Entry 7ABR (electron microscopy, 3.70 A resolution); this record covers chains C and D of the 7 polymer chains in the assembly.

# Chain C (and D)
Name: Negative regulator of genetic competence ClpC/MecB
Source organism: Bacillus subtilis (strain 168)
Notes: chain D of this document is another copy of the same molecule, construct and numbering; everything in this record applies to it too
UniProt: P37571 (CLPC_BACSU); residue numbers follow UniProt; this construct covers 1-810
Sequence (818 residues; numbered 1 to 818; the number before each row is that of its first residue):
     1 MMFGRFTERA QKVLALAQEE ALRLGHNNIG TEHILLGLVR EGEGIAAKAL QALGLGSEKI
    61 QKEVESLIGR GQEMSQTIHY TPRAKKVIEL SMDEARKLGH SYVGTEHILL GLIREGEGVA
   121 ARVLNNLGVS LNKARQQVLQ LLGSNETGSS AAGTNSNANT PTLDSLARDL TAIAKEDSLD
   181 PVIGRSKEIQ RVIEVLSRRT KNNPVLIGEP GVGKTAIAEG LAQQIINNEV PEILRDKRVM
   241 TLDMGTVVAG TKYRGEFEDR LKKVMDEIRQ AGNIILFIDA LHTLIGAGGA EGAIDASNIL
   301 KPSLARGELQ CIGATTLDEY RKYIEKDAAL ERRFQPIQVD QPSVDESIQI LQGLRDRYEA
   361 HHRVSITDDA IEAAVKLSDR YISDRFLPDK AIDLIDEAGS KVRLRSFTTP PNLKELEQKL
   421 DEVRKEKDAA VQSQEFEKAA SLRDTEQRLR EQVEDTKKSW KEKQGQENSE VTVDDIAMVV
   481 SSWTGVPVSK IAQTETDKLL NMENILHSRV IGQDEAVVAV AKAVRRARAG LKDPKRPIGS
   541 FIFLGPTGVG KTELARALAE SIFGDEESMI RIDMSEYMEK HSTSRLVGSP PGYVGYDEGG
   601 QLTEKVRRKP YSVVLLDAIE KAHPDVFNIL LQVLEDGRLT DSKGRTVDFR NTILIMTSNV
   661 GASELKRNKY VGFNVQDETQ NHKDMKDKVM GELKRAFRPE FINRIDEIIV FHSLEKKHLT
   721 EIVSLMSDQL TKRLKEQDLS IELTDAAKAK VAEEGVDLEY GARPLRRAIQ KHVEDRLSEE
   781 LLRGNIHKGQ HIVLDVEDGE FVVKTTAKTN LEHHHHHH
Unresolved in the structure: 1-157, 409-461, 665-682, 807-818 (chain D: 1-157, 408-460, 668-678, 808-818)
Construct notes: engineered mutation Ala-280 (Glu in P37571), Ala-618 (Glu in P37571); expression tag (811-818)
Residues lining bound ligands:
  - ATP (adenosine-5'-triphosphate), molecule 1: Asp-180, Pro-181, Val-182, Ile-183, Arg-185, Glu-209, Pro-210, Gly-211, Val-212, Gly-213, Lys-214, Thr-215, Ala-216, Ile-350, Leu-354, Tyr-358, Pro-388, Ile-392
  - ATP, molecule 2: Thr-200, Lys-201, Arg-332, Arg-333
  - ATP, molecule 3: Arg-509, Val-510, Ile-511, Gln-513, Pro-546, Thr-547, Gly-548, Val-549, Gly-550, Lys-551, Thr-552, Glu-553, Arg-556, Asn-659, Leu-714, Ile-722, Leu-725, Met-726, Gly-761, Ala-762, Arg-763
  - ATP, molecule 4: Glu-635, Glu-700, Arg-704
Swiss-Prot annotation at these positions:
  - binding site (ATP): Gly-208 to Thr-215, Gly-545 to Thr-552
Reported in the primary citation:
  - binding site for ATP: Arg-332, Arg-333, Arg-704
  - mutagenesis - E280A/E618A: abolished catalytic activity on ATP (citing earlier work)

# Interface between chain C and chain D
Contacting residue pairs (135; chain C residue first):
  Arg-191(C) / Glu-397(D)  salt bridge
  Arg-191(C) / Ser-482(D)  hydrogen bond
  Ile-193(C) / Leu-404(D)  hydrophobic
  Glu-194(C) / Glu-397(D)
  Glu-194(C) / Ser-400(D)  hydrogen bond (backbone-side chain)
  Glu-194(C) / Lys-401(D)
  Glu-194(C) / Leu-404(D)
  Val-195(C) / Glu-397(D)
  Ser-197(C) / Ser-400(D)  hydrogen bond
  Arg-198(C) / Asp-393(D)  salt bridge
  Arg-198(C) / Asp-396(D)  salt bridge
  Arg-198(C) / Glu-397(D)
  Arg-198(C) / Ser-400(D)  hydrogen bond (backbone-side chain)
  Arg-199(C) / Asp-180(D)  salt bridge
  Arg-199(C) / Tyr-358(D)
  Arg-199(C) / His-361(D)
  Arg-199(C) / Asp-396(D)  hydrogen bond (backbone-side chain)
  Thr-200(C) / Tyr-358(D)
  Thr-200(C) / Ile-392(D)
  Thr-200(C) / Asp-393(D)
  Thr-200(C) / Asp-396(D)  hydrogen bond (backbone-side chain)
  Lys-201(C) / Asp-389(D)  salt bridge
  Lys-201(C) / Asp-393(D)
  Tyr-253(C) / Lys-252(D)
  Arg-254(C) / Thr-251(D)
  Arg-254(C) / Tyr-253(D)
  Arg-254(C) / Arg-254(D)
  Arg-254(C) / Phe-257(D)
  Arg-254(C) / Glu-258(D)  salt bridge
  Arg-254(C) / Ala-287(D)  hydrogen bond (side chain-backbone)
  Gly-255(C) / Val-248(D)
  Gly-255(C) / Ala-249(D)
  Gly-255(C) / Thr-251(D)
  Glu-256(C) / Lys-252(D)
  Asp-259(C) / Ala-249(D)
  Asp-259(C) / Gly-250(D)
  Lys-262(C) / Thr-246(D)
  Glu-291(C) / Tyr-323(D)
  Gly-292(C) / His-282(D)
  Gly-292(C) / Tyr-323(D)
  Asn-298(C) / His-282(D)
  Asn-298(C) / Thr-283(D)  hydrogen bond
  Lys-301(C) / Glu-319(D)  salt bridge
  Pro-302(C) / Asp-279(D)
  Arg-306(C) / Arg-168(D)
  Leu-317(C) / Arg-608(D)
  Asp-318(C) / Glu-598(D)
  Arg-321(C) / Glu-598(D)  salt bridge
  Arg-321(C) / Glu-604(D)  salt bridge
  Arg-321(C) / Arg-607(D)
  Arg-321(C) / Lys-643(D)
  Lys-322(C) / Asp-597(D)
  Lys-322(C) / Glu-598(D)
  Glu-325(C) / Arg-607(D)  salt bridge
  Glu-325(C) / Arg-645(D)  salt bridge
  Lys-326(C) / Lys-643(D)
  Asp-327(C) / Lys-322(D)
  Glu-331(C) / Asp-384(D)
  Glu-331(C) / Arg-385(D)  hydrogen bond (backbone-side chain)
  Arg-332(C) / Gly-211(D)
  Arg-332(C) / Arg-385(D)  hydrogen bond (backbone-side chain)
  Arg-332(C) / Asp-389(D)  salt bridge
  Phe-334(C) / Arg-385(D)  hydrogen bond (backbone-side chain)
  Gln-335(C) / Asp-393(D)
  Gln-335(C) / Glu-397(D)  hydrogen bond
  Gln-338(C) / Arg-608(D)  hydrogen bond (side chain-backbone)
  Lys-376(C) / Glu-736(D)
  Ile-491(C) / Leu-782(D)  hydrophobic
  Leu-499(C) / Leu-782(D)  hydrophobic
  Arg-525(C) / Glu-779(D)  salt bridge
  Arg-526(C) / Gln-770(D)  hydrogen bond
  Arg-526(C) / Asp-775(D)  salt bridge
  Gly-530(C) / Gln-737(D)  hydrogen bond (backbone-side chain)
  Leu-531(C) / Arg-733(D)
  Leu-531(C) / Leu-734(D)  hydrophobic
  Leu-531(C) / Glu-774(D)
  Leu-531(C) / Leu-777(D)  hydrophobic
  Leu-531(C) / Ser-778(D)
  Lys-532(C) / Arg-733(D)
  Asp-533(C) / Arg-733(D)
  Arg-536(C) / Arg-766(D)
  Lys-580(C) / Met-578(D)
  His-581(C) / Glu-579(D)
  Thr-583(C) / Met-578(D)
  Ser-584(C) / Glu-579(D)  hydrogen bond
  Val-587(C) / Arg-585(D)
  Gly-588(C) / Arg-585(D)
  Pro-590(C) / His-581(D)
  Pro-590(C) / Ser-582(D)
  Pro-590(C) / Ser-584(D)
  Pro-591(C) / Ser-584(D)  hydrogen bond (backbone-side chain)
  Pro-591(C) / Arg-585(D)
  Pro-591(C) / Ser-589(D)
  Pro-591(C) / Val-594(D)
  Gly-592(C) / Ser-589(D)
  Gly-592(C) / Val-594(D)  hydrogen bond (backbone-backbone)
  Tyr-593(C) / His-581(D)
  Tyr-593(C) / Val-594(D)
  Tyr-596(C) / Gly-595(D)
  Asp-625(C) / Met-578(D)
  Asn-628(C) / Ser-575(D)
  Asn-628(C) / Met-578(D)  hydrogen bond
  Asn-628(C) / Lys-621(D)
  Ile-629(C) / Ser-575(D)
  Ile-629(C) / Met-578(D)  hydrophobic
  Leu-631(C) / Lys-621(D)
  Gln-632(C) / Asp-573(D)  hydrogen bond
  Gln-632(C) / Ser-575(D)  hydrogen bond
  Gln-632(C) / Glu-576(D)  hydrogen bond
  Glu-635(C) / Arg-763(D)  salt bridge
  Glu-635(C) / Arg-766(D)  salt bridge
  Asp-636(C) / Arg-571(D)  salt bridge
  Arg-638(C) / Arg-571(D)
  Arg-638(C) / Asp-573(D)  salt bridge
  Thr-640(C) / Glu-576(D)  hydrogen bond (backbone-side chain)
  Thr-640(C) / Arg-585(D)  hydrogen bond (backbone-side chain)
  Ser-642(C) / Arg-585(D)  hydrogen bond
  Ser-642(C) / Gln-601(D)  hydrogen bond (backbone-side chain)
  Lys-643(C) / Gln-601(D)  hydrogen bond (backbone-side chain)
  Lys-694(C) / Glu-759(D)  salt bridge
  Lys-694(C) / Tyr-760(D)  hydrogen bond
  Pro-699(C) / Thr-547(D)
  Glu-700(C) / Thr-547(D)
  Glu-700(C) / Asn-659(D)
  Glu-700(C) / Arg-763(D)  salt bridge
  Ile-702(C) / Tyr-760(D)
  Asn-703(C) / Thr-547(D)
  Asn-703(C) / Tyr-760(D)
  Asn-703(C) / Arg-763(D)
  Asn-703(C) / Arg-767(D)  hydrogen bond (backbone-side chain)
  Arg-704(C) / Arg-763(D)
  Ile-705(C) / Arg-767(D)  hydrogen bond (backbone-side chain)
  Asp-706(C) / Arg-767(D)
  Asp-706(C) / Gln-770(D)
  Glu-707(C) / Lys-771(D)  salt bridge
Interface residues without a listed pair, chain C (94 interface residues in all): Gln-190, Glu-209, Pro-231, Glu-232, Glu-258, Ala-293, Ile-294, Ile-299, Ala-329, Pro-336, Thr-496, Leu-500, Lys-522, Ala-529, Pro-534, Lys-535, Val-626, Leu-639, Asp-641, Gly-644
Interface residues without a listed pair, chain D (90 interface residues in all): Pro-210, Asp-243, Gly-245, Gly-286, Gly-288, Gly-292, Thr-316, His-362, Phe-407, Trp-483, Arg-556, Tyr-593, Gly-599, His-623, Leu-739, Pro-764

# Overview
94 residues of chain C face 90 of chain D across their interface, with 30 hydrogen bonds and 21 salt bridges.
Polar pairs include Arg-191(C)/Glu-397(D), Arg-198(C)/Asp-393(D) and Arg-198(C)/Asp-396(D). The paper reports
a binding site for ATP at Arg-332(C), Arg-333(C) and Arg-704(C); E280A/E618A of chain C abolish catalytic
activity on ATP.
Both chains are Negative regulator of genetic competence ClpC/MecB (Bacillus subtilis (strain 168)). Entry
7ABR (Cryo-EM structure of B. subtilis ClpC (DWB mutant) hexamer bound to a substrate polypeptide) was
determined by electron microscopy, deposited together with 7AA4.
